PDB entry 7TFN | electron microscopy, 4.00 A resolution | chains X and Z of the 12 polymer chains in the assembly

# Chain X (and Z)
Name: Envelope glycoprotein BG505 SOSIP.664 - gp41
Organism: Human immunodeficiency virus 1
Notes: chain Z of this document is another copy of the same molecule, construct and numbering; everything in this record applies to it too
UniProtKB: Q2N0S6 (Q2N0S6_9HIV1); residues 512-664 here correspond to UniProt positions 509-661 (UniProt number = residue number - 3)
Chain sequence (153 residues; numbered 512 to 664; the number before each row is that of its first residue):
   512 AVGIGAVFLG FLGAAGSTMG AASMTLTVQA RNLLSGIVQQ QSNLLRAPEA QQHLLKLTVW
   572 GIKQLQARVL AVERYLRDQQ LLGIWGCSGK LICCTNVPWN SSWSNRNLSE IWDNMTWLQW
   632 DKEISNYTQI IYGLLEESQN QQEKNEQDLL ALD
Not modelled in the structure: 543-556, 658-664 (chain Z: 512-519, 541-556, 661-664)
Construct notes: conflict P559 (Ile556 in Q2N0S6), C605 (Thr602 in Q2N0S6)
Cystine bridges: C598-C604

# Chain X / chain Z interface
Contacting residue pairs (23):
  G514(X) - E584(Z)
  I515(X) - E584(Z)  hydrogen bond (backbone-side chain)
  V518(X) - R588(Z)
  T538(X) - I595(Z)
  A541(X) - Q591(Z)
  A541(X) - I595(Z)  hydrophobic
  R542(X) - L592(Z)
  R542(X) - E647(Z)  salt bridge
  L566(X) - L566(Z)  hydrophobic
  T569(X) - I573(Z)
  I573(X) - I573(Z)  hydrophobic
  L576(X) - L576(Z)
  L576(X) - Q577(Z)
  L576(X) - V580(Z)  hydrophobic
  R579(X) - Q577(Z)  hydrogen bond
  R579(X) - L581(Z)
  R579(X) - E584(Z)  salt bridge
  V580(X) - V580(Z)  hydrophobic
  V583(X) - E584(Z)
  Y586(X) - L587(Z)  hydrophobic
  Y586(X) - Q591(Z)  hydrogen bond
  I603(X) - E654(Z)
  C605(X) - Q658(Z)
Also at the interface, not in a pair above, chain X (20 interface residues in all): L565, L587, S599, L602
Also at the interface, not in a pair above, chain Z (19 interface residues in all): T569, V570, V583, S599

# Overview
20 residues of chain X face 19 of chain Z across their interface, with 3 hydrogen bonds and 2 salt bridges.
Among the polar pairs are R542(X)-E647(Z), R579(X)-E584(Z) and I515(X)-E584(Z).
Chain X and chain Z are both Envelope glycoprotein BG505 SOSIP.664 - gp41 (Human immunodeficiency virus 1);
the structure, Cryo-EM structure of CD4bs antibody Ab1303 in complex with HIV-1 Env trimer BG505 SOSIP.664,
was determined by electron microscopy (same publication as 7TFO, 7RYU and 7RYV).
